5VPM - chain A; structure by X-ray diffraction, 2.90 A resolution.

[Chain A]
Protein: Renin
Source organism: Homo sapiens
Notes: EC 3.4.23.15
UniProtKB: P00797 (RENI_HUMAN); residues 1-337 here correspond to UniProt positions 70-406 (UniProt number = residue number + 69)
Sequence (337 residues; each row starts with the number of its first residue):
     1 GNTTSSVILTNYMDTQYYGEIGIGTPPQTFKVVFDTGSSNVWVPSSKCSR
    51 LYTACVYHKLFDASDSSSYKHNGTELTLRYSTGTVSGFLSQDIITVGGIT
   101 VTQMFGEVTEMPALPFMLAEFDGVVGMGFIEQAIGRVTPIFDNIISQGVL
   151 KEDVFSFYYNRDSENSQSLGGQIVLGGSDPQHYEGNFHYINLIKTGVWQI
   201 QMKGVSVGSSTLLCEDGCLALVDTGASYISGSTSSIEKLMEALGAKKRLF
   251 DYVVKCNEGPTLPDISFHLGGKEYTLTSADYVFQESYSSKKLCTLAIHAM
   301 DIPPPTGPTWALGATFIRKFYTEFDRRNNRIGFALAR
Not modelled in the structure: 165-167
Disulfides: C48-C55, C214-C218, C256-C293
Covalently attached groups: N-acetylglucosamine (NAG) linked to N72
UniProt features mapped onto this chain:
  - active site: D35, D223
  - glycosylation (N-linked (GlcNAc...) asparagine): N2, N72

[Overview]
Curated annotation (UniProt) lists active-site residues D35 and D223.
Chain A is Renin (Homo sapiens); the structure, Crystal Structure of Human Renin in Complex with a
biphenylpipderidinylcarbinol, was determined by X-ray diffraction together with 5V8V and 5VRP from the same
study.
